PDB entry 7W0D | electron microscopy, 4.18 A resolution (low resolution: residue-level contacts below are approximate; hydrogen-bond / salt-bridge calls are withheld) | chains A and F of the 6 polymer chains in the assembly

== Chain A (and F) ==
Name: Dicer-2, isoform A
Source organism: Drosophila melanogaster
Notes: EC 3.1.21.1, 3.1.26.-, 3.1.26.3, 3.6.1.3; chain F of this document is another copy of the same molecule, construct and numbering; everything in this record applies to it too
UniProtKB: A1ZAW0 (A1ZAW0_DROME); residue numbers follow UniProt; this construct covers 1-1722
Chain sequence (1722 residues; row label = number of the first residue in the row):
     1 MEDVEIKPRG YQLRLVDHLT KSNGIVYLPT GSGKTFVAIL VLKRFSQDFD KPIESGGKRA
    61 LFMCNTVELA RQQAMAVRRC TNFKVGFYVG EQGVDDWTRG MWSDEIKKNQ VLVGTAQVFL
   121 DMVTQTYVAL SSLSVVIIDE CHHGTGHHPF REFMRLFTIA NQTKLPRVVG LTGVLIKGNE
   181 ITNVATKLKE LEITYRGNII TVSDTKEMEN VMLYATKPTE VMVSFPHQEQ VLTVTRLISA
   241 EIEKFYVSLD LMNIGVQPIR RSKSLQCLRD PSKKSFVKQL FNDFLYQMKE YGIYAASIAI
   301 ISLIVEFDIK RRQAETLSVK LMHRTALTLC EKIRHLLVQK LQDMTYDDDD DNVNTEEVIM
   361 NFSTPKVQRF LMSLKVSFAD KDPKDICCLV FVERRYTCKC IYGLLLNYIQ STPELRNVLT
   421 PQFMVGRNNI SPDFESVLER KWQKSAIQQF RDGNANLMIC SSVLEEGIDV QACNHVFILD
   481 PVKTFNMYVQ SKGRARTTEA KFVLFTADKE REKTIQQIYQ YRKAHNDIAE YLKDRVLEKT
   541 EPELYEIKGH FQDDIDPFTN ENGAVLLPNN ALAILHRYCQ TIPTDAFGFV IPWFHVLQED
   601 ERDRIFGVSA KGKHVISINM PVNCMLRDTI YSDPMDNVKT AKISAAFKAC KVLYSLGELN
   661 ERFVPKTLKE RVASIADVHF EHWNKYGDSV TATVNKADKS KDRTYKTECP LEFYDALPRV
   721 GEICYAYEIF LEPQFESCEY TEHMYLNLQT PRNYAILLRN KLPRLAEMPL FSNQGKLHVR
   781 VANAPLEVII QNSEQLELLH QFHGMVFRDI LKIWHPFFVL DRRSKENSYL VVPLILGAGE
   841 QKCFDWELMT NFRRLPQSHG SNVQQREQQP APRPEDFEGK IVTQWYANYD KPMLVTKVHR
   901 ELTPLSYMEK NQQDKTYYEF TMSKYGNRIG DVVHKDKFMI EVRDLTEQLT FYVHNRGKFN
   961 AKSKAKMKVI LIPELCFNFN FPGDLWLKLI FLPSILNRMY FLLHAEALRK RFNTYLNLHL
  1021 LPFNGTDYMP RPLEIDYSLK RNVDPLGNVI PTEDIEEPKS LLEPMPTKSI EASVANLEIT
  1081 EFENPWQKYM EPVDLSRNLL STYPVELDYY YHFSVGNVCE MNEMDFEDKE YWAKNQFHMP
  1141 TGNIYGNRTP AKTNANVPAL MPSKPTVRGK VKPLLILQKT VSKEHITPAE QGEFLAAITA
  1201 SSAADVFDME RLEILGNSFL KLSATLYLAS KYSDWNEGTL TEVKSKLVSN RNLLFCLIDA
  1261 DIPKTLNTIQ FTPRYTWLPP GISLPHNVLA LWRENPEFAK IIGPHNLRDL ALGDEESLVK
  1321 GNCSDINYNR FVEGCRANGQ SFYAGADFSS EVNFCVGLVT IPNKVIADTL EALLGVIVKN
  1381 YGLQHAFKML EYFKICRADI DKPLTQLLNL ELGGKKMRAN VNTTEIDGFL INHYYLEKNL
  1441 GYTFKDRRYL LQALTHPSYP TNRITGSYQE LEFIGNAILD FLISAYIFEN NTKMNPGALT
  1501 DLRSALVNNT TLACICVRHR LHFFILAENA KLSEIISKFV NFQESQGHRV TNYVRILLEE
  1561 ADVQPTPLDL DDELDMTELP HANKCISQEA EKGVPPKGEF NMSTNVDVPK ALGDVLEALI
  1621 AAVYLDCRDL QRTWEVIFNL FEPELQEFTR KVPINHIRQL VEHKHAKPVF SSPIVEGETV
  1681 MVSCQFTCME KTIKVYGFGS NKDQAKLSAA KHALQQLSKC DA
Unresolved in the structure: 1, 1041-1168, 1553-1601 (chain F: 1, 662-1722)
Construct notes: engineered mutation Asn1217 (Asp in A1ZAW0), Asn1476 (Asp in A1ZAW0)
Residues lining bound ligands: ADP (adenosine-5'-diphosphate): Glu2, Ile6, Lys7, Pro8, Arg9, Gln12, Pro29, Thr30, Gly31, Ser32, Gly33, Lys34, Thr35, Phe36, Tyr214, Asp469
Reported in the primary citation:
  - mutagenesis - D1217N/D1476N: abolished catalytic activity

== Interface between chain A and chain F ==
Pairs across the interface (8):
  Thr182(A) - Thr182(F)
  Asn183(A) - Gln516(F)
  Asn183(A) - Gln520(F)
  Arg236(A) - Val608(F)
  Gln516(A) - Thr186(F)
  Gln520(A) - Asn183(F)
  Val608(A) - Arg236(F)
  Val608(A) - Ser239(F)
Also at the interface, not in a pair above, chain A (7 interface residues in all): Thr186

== Summary ==
7 residues of chain A and 8 residues of chain F are in contact. Ligands of chain A: ADP. From the paper:
D1217N/D1476N of chain A abolish catalytic activity.
Both chains are Dicer-2, isoform A (Drosophila melanogaster). Entry 7W0D (Dicer2-LoqsPD-dsRNA complex at
mid-translocation state) was determined by electron microscopy (same publication as 7W0A, 7W0B, 7W0C, 7W0E and
7W0F).
